3DWL - chains C and F of the 6 polymer chains in the assembly; structure by X-ray diffraction, 3.78 A resolution.

# Chain C
Protein: Actin-related protein 2/3 complex subunit 1
Source organism: Schizosaccharomyces pombe
Reference sequence: P78774 (ARPC1_SCHPO); numbering as in UniProt (aligned over 1-377)
Sequence (377 residues; row label = number of the first residue in the row):
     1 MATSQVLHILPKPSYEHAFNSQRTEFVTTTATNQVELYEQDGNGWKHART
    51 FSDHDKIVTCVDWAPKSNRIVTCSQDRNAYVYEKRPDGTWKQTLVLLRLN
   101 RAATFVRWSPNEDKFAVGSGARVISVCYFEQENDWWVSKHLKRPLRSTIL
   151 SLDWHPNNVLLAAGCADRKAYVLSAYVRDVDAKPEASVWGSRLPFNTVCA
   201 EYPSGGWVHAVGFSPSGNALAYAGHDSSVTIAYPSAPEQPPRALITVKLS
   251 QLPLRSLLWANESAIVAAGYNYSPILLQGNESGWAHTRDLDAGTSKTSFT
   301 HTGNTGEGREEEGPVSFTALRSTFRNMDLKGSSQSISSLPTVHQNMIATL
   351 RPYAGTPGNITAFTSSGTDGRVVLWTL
Unresolved in the structure: 1, 83-88, 130-134, 182, 282-284, 312-336

# Chain F
Protein: Actin-related protein 2/3 complex subunit 4
Source organism: Schizosaccharomyces pombe
Reference sequence: Q92352 (ARPC4_SCHPO); residue numbers follow UniProt; this construct covers 1-168
Sequence (168 residues; each row starts with the number of its first residue):
     1 MSNTLRPYLNAVRSTLTASLALEEFSSEIVERQSQPEVEVGRSPEILLKP
    51 LVVSRNEQEQCLIESSVNSVRFSIRIKQVDEIERILVRKFMQFLMGRAES
   101 FFILRRKPVQGYDISFLITNYHTEEMLKHKLVDFIIEFMEEVDAEISEMK
   151 LFLNGRARLVAETYLSCF
Unresolved in the structure: 1-2

# How chain C and chain F interact
Contacting residue pairs (31; chain C residue first):
  Gln75(C) with Glu24(F); Ser26(F); Arg32(F)
  Arg77(C) with Glu31(F); Arg32(F)
  Arg101(C) with Glu28(F), hydrogen bond (side chain-backbone); Ile29(F), hydrogen bond (side chain-backbone); Val30(F)
  Ala102(C) with Ser26(F)
  Gly120(C) with Glu28(F)
  Ser147(C) with Glu45(F), hydrogen bond
  Thr148(C) with Phe25(F); Glu28(F), hydrogen bond
  Ala166(C) with Glu45(F); Ile46(F), hydrophobic
  Trp207(C) with Glu45(F), hydrogen bond (side chain-backbone); Ile46(F); Leu48(F), hydrophobic; Val67(F), hydrophobic
  His225(C) with Ala21(F)
  Tyr270(C) with Ala21(F); Leu22(F); Glu23(F); Lys128(F)
  Asn271(C) with Lys128(F), hydrogen bond (backbone-side chain)
  Tyr272(C) with Lys128(F)
  Leu339(C) with His129(F)
  Gln344(C) with Lys128(F); His129(F)
  Asn345(C) with Thr123(F), hydrogen bond (side chain-backbone); Lys128(F), hydrogen bond (backbone-side chain)
Interface residues without a listed pair, chain C (22 interface residues in all): Pro13, Ile57, Leu150, Ser338, Thr368, Asp369
Interface residues without a listed pair, chain F (26 interface residues in all): Ser27, Gln33, Ser34, Ser66, Tyr121, Glu124, Met126, Leu127

# Summary
Chain C and chain F form an interface of 22 and 26 residues respectively, with 8 hydrogen bonds. Polar
contacts include Arg101(C)-Glu28(F), Arg101(C)-Ile29(F) and Ser147(C)-Glu45(F).
Chain C is Actin-related protein 2/3 complex subunit 1 and chain F is Actin-related protein 2/3 complex
subunit 4, both from Schizosaccharomyces pombe; the structure, Crystal Structure of Fission Yeast Arp2/3
Complex Lacking the Arp2 Subunit, was determined by X-ray diffraction.
